Entry 8RBQ (electron microscopy, 3.32 A resolution); this record covers chains C and B of the 7 polymer chains in the assembly.

# Chain C
Name: Ion-translocating oxidoreductase complex subunit C
Source organism: Azotobacter vinelandii DJ
Notes: EC 7.-.-.-
UniProt: C1DMA6 (C1DMA6_AZOVD); numbering as in UniProt (aligned over 1-496)
Chain sequence (496 residues; numbered 1 to 496; the number before each row is that of its first residue):
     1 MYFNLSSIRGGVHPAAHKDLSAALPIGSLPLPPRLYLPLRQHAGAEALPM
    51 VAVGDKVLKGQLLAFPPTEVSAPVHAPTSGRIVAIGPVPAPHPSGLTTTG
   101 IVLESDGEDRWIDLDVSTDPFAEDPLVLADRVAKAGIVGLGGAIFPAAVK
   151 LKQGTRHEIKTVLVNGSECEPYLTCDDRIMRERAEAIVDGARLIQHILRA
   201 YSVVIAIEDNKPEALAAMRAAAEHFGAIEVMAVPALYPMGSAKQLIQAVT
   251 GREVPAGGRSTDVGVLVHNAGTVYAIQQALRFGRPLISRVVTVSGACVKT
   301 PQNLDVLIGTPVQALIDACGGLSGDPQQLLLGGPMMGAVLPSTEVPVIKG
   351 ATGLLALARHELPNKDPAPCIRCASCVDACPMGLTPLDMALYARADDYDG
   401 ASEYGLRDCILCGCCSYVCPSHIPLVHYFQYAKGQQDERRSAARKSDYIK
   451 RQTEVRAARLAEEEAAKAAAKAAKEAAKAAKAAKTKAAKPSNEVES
Not modelled in the structure: 1, 479-496
Bound ions: 4Fe-4S cluster Fe site 1: Cys370, Cys373, Cys376, Cys419; 4Fe-4S cluster Fe site 2: Cys380, Cys409, Cys412, Cys415
Ligand contacts:
  - FMN (flavin mononucleotide): Gly139, Leu140, Gly141, Gly142, Ala143, Lys150, Asn165, Ser167, Cys169, Glu170, Asp176, Gly240, Ser241, Ala242, Val267, His268, Asn269, Thr272, Met336, Ile410, Cys412
  - 4Fe-4S cluster (SF4), molecule 1: Cys370, Ile371, Arg372, Cys373, Ala374, Ser375, Cys376, Leu387, Val418, Cys419, Pro420, Ser421, Ile423, Leu425
  - 4Fe-4S cluster (SF4), molecule 2: Cys380, Pro381, Met382, Leu384, Pro386, Met389, Cys409, Ile410, Leu411, Cys412, Gly413, Cys414, Cys415, Phe429

# Chain B
Name: Ion-translocating oxidoreductase complex subunit B
Source organism: Azotobacter vinelandii DJ
Notes: EC 7.-.-.-
UniProt: C1DMA7 (C1DMA7_AZOVD); residue numbers follow UniProt; this construct covers 1-174
Chain sequence (174 residues; numbered 1 to 174; the number before each row is that of its first residue):
     1 MIEATLALTVMGVLLGCGLGLAARKFAVTDENPLIKEVSDLMPGSQCGQC
    51 GFPGCGAAAVAIVEGNASVTCCPPGGVGLAEKLAAILGVPLDASQVAAPM
   101 LARVEASQCIGCTRCYRACPTDAIVGASGQVHVVLEDACTGCGKCRDACP
   151 EDCVLLIPQEQTLDTWRWDKPAAA
Not modelled in the structure: 1, 27-75, 86-97
Bound ions: 4Fe-4S cluster Fe site 1: Cys109, Cys112, Cys115, Cys149; 4Fe-4S cluster Fe site 2: Cys119, Cys139, Cys142, Cys145
Ligand contacts:
  - 4Fe-4S cluster (SF4), molecule 1: Ala102, Ala118, Cys119, Thr121, Ala123, Ile124, Leu135, Ala138, Cys139, Thr140, Gly141, Cys142, Gly143, Lys144, Cys145, Leu156
  - 4Fe-4S cluster (SF4), molecule 2: Val104, Cys109, Ile110, Gly111, Cys112, Thr113, Arg114, Cys115, Val133, Cys149, Cys153, Val154

# Chain C / chain B interface
Pairs across the interface - 29 pairs, chain C then chain B:
  Ala90(C) with Leu163(B), hydrophobic
  His92(C) with Trp166(B)
  Ser94(C) with Trp166(B)
  Leu96(C) with Thr162(B); Leu163(B)
  Arg394(C) with Lys170(B), hydrogen bond (backbone-side chain)
  His427(C) with Trp168(B); Asp169(B), salt bridge
  Tyr428(C) with Pro171(B)
  Gln430(C) with Trp168(B)
  Tyr431(C) with Trp168(B); Lys170(B)
  Gly434(C) with Arg167(B)
  Asp437(C) with Arg167(B)
  Glu438(C) with Arg167(B), salt bridge
  Lys445(C) with Asp137(B), hydrogen bond (side chain-backbone); Cys139(B)
  Ile449(C) with Thr121(B); Ala138(B); Thr140(B)
  Gln452(C) with Asp122(B)
  Thr453(C) with Pro120(B), hydrogen bond (side chain-backbone)
  Arg456(C) with Tyr116(B), hydrogen bond (side chain-backbone); Arg117(B); Cys119(B), hydrogen bond (side chain-backbone); Pro120(B); Asp122(B)
  Arg459(C) with Tyr116(B), hydrogen bond; Asp122(B), salt bridge
Other interface residues (no listed pair), chain C (24 interface residues in all): Arg40, Pro93, Thr97, Pro367, Asp396, Pro424
Other interface residues (no listed pair), chain B (21 interface residues in all): Gln161, Asp164, Ala174

# Overview
24 residues of chain C and 21 residues of chain B are in contact, with 6 hydrogen bonds and 3 salt bridges.
Polar pairs include His427(C)-Asp169(B), Glu438(C)-Arg167(B) and Arg459(C)-Asp122(B). Ligands of chain C:
flavin mononucleotide and 4Fe-4S cluster. Ligands of chain B: 4Fe-4S cluster.
Chain C is Ion-translocating oxidoreductase complex subunit C and chain B is Ion-translocating oxidoreductase
complex subunit B, both from Azotobacter vinelandii DJ; the structure, Cryo-EM structure of the
NADH:ferredoxin oxidoreductase RNF from Azotobacter vinelandii, dithionite reduced, was determined by electron
microscopy, deposited together with 8RB8, 8RB9, 8RBM and 8AHX.
